Entry 9ICA (X-ray diffraction, 3.00 A resolution); this record covers chains T and A of the 3 polymer chains in the assembly.

Chain T:
Molecule: 8-nt DNA strand
Sequence (8 nucleotides; row label = number of the first residue in the row):
     1 CATTAGAA

Chain A:
Protein: Protein (DNA polymerase beta (e.c.2.7.7.7))
Organism: Homo sapiens
UniProt: P06746 (DPOB_HUMAN); residues 2-335 here correspond to UniProt positions 1-334 (UniProt number = residue number - 1)
Chain sequence (335 residues; numbered 1 to 335; the number before each row is that of its first residue):
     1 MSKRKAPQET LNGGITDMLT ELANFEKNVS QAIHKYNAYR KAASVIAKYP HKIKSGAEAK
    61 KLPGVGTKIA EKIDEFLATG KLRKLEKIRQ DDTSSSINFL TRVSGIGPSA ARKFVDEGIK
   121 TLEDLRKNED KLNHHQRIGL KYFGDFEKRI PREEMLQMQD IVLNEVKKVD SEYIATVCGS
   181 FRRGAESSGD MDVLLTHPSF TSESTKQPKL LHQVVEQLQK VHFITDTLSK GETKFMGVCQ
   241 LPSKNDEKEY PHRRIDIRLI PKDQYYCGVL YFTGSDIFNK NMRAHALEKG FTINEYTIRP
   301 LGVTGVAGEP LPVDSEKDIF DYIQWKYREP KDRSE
Disordered / not traced: 1-8
Swiss-Prot annotation at these positions:
  - binding site (K(+)): Lys61
  - binding site (Na(+)): Lys61
Metal / ion sites: Mn2+: Asp190 (together with 2'-deoxyadenosine 5'-O-(1-thiotriphosphate))
Small-molecule neighbours: 2'-deoxyadenosine 5'-O-(1-thiotriphosphate) (STP): Arg149, Gly179, Ser180, Arg183, Ser187, Ser188, Gly189, Asp190, Asp192

How chain T and chain A interact:
Residue-residue contacts - 11 pairs, chain T then chain A:
  DA2(T) - Tyr296(A)  sugar contact
  DT3(T) - Thr233(A)  hydrogen bond to the phosphate
  DT3(T) - Lys234(A)  phosphate contact
  DT4(T) - Ser229(A)  phosphate contact
  DT4(T) - Lys230(A)  phosphate contact
  DT4(T) - Gly231(A)  phosphate contact
  DT4(T) - Glu232(A)  hydrogen bond to the phosphate
  DT4(T) - Thr233(A)  hydrogen bond to the phosphate
  DT4(T) - Lys234(A)  sugar contact
  DA5(T) - Ser229(A)  sugar contact
  DA5(T) - Lys230(A)  phosphate contact
Other interface residues (no listed pair), chain T (6 interface residues in all): DC1, DG6
Other interface residues (no listed pair), chain A (10 interface residues in all): Asn133, His134, Glu295

Overview:
6 residues of chain T face 10 of chain A across their interface; the contacts include 3 hydrogen bonds. Polar
pairs include DT3(T)-Thr233(A), DT4(T)-Glu232(A) and DT4(T)-Thr233(A). Ligands of chain A: 2'-deoxyadenosine
5'-O-(1-thiotriphosphate). From UniProt: K+-binding residue Lys61(A) and Na+-binding residue Lys61(A) on chain
A.
Here chain T is an 8-nt DNA strand and chain A is Protein (DNA polymerase beta (e.c.2.7.7.7)) (Homo sapiens).
Entry 9ICA (DNA polymerase beta (e.c.2.7.7.7)/DNA complex + 2'-deoxyadenosine-5'-O-(1-thiotriphosphate),
soaked in the presence of datp(alpha)s and MNCL2) was determined by X-ray diffraction, deposited together with
1ZQA, 1ZQB, 1ZQC, 1ZQD, 1ZQE, 1ZQG and 28 further entries.
